PDB entry 7LJ3 | electron microscopy, 2.90 A resolution | chains 8 and 9 of the 12 polymer chains in the assembly

Chain 8 (and 9):
Protein: Tegument protein pp150
Source organism: Human cytomegalovirus (strain AD169)
Notes: chain 9 of this document is another copy of the same molecule, construct and numbering; everything in this record applies to it too
Reference sequence: P08318 (PP150_HCMVA); numbering as in UniProt (aligned over 1-285)
Amino-acid sequence (285 residues; row label = number of the first residue in the row):
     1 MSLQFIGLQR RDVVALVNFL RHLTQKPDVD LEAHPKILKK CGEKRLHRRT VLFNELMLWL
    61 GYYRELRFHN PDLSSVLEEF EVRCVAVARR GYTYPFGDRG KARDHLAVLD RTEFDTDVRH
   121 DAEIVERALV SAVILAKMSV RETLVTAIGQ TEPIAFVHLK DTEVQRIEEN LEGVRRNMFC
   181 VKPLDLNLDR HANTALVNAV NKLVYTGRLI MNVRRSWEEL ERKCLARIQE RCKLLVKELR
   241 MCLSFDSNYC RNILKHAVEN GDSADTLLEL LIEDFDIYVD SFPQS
Reported in the primary citation:
  - binding site for the 75-nt RNA strand: Arg-11
  - binding site for the 75-nt RNA strand: Gln-9 to Glu-43

Interface between chain 8 and chain 9:
Pairs across the interface - 24 pairs, chain 8 then chain 9:
  Arg-67(8) / Asn-187(9)
  Phe-68(8) / Leu-184(9)
  Phe-68(8) / Asp-185(9)
  Ser-74(8) / Val-82(9)
  Ser-74(8) / Arg-89(9)  hydrogen bond (backbone-side chain)
  Leu-77(8) / Arg-89(9)
  Glu-78(8) / Arg-89(9)
  Glu-81(8) / Arg-89(9)  salt bridge
  Phe-114(8) / Arg-89(9)
  Phe-114(8) / Thr-93(9)
  Asp-115(8) / Arg-90(9)  hydrogen bond (backbone-side chain)
  Asp-115(8) / Thr-93(9)  hydrogen bond
  Thr-116(8) / Arg-90(9)
  Thr-116(8) / Thr-93(9)  hydrogen bond (backbone-side chain)
  Thr-116(8) / Tyr-94(9)
  Thr-116(8) / Ala-195(9)
  Asp-117(8) / Arg-90(9)
  Val-118(8) / Arg-90(9)
  Val-118(8) / Ala-195(9)  hydrophobic
  Asp-121(8) / Arg-90(9)  salt bridge
  Asn-260(8) / His-191(9)
  Asp-262(8) / Arg-190(9)  salt bridge
  Asp-262(8) / His-191(9)  hydrogen bond (side chain-backbone)
  Asp-262(8) / Ala-192(9)
Other interface residues (no listed pair), chain 8 (15 interface residues in all): Glu-113
Other interface residues (no listed pair), chain 9 (14 interface residues in all): Ala-86, Leu-186

Overview:
Chain 8 and chain 9 form an interface of 15 and 14 residues respectively; the contacts include 5 hydrogen
bonds and 3 salt bridges. Polar contacts include Glu-81(8)/Arg-89(9), Asp-121(8)/Arg-90(9) and
Asp-262(8)/Arg-190(9). From the paper: a binding site for the 75-nt RNA strand at Arg-11(8) and Gln-9(8).
Both chains are Tegument protein pp150 (Human cytomegalovirus (strain AD169)). Entry 7LJ3 (Structure of human
transfer RNA visualized in the cytomegalovirus, a DNA virus) was determined by electron microscopy (same
publication as 7LIV).
